Entry 2OEP (X-ray diffraction, 3.10 A resolution); this record covers chain A.

# Chain A
Protein: Protein recA
Source organism: Mycobacterium smegmatis
Notes: EC 3.4.99.37
UniProtKB: Q59560 (RECA_MYCSM); residues 1-349 here = UniProt positions 1-349
Sequence (349 residues; numbered 1 to 349; the number before each row is that of its first residue):
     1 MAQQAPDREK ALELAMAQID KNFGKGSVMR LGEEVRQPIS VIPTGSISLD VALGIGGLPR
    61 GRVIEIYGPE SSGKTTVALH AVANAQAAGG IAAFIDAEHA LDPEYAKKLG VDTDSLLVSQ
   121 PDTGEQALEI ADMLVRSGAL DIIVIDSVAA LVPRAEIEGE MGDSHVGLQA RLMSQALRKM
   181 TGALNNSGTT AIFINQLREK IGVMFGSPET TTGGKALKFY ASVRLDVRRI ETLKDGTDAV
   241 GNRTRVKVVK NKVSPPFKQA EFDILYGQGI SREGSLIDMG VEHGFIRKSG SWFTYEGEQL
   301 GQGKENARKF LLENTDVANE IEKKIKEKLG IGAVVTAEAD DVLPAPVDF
Unresolved in the structure: 1-5, 198, 331-349
UniProt features mapped onto this chain:
  - binding site (ATP): Ser71 to Thr76, Asp102 to Tyr105
  - binding site (phosphate): Ser71 to Thr75, Gln196
  - mutagenesis: Gln196 (Q196A/E/N: Loss of residue movement, loss of switch function in crystal structures)
Ligand contacts: ADP (adenosine-5'-diphosphate): Pro69, Glu70, Ser71, Ser72, Gly73, Lys74, Thr75, Thr76, Asp102, Tyr105, Gln196, Arg229, Asn242, Ile264, Leu265, Tyr266, Gly267

# Summary
Ligands of chain A: ADP. From UniProt: 10 ATP-binding residues, 6 phosphate-binding residues and one
mutagenesis site.
Chain A is Protein recA (Mycobacterium smegmatis); the structure, MSrecA-ADP-complex, was determined by X-ray
diffraction, deposited together with 2ODN, 2ODW, 2OE2, 2OES and 2OFO.
